Entry 6ENW (X-ray diffraction, 2.60 A resolution); this record covers chain A.

[Chain A]
Protein: Ferritin light chain
From: Equus caballus
UniProt: P02791 (FRIL_HORSE); residues 1-174 here correspond to UniProt positions 2-175 (UniProt number = residue number + 1)
Chain sequence (174 residues; numbered 1 to 174; the number before each row is that of its first residue):
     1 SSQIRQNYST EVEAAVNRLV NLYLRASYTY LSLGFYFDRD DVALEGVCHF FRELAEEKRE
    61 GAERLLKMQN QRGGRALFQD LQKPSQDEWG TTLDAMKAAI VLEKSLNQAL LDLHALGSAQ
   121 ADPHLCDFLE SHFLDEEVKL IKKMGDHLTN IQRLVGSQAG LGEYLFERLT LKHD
Unresolved in the structure: 174
Curated features (UniProtKB/Swiss-Prot):
  - region: E53 to E60 (Catalytic site for iron oxidation)
  - binding site (Fe cation): E53, E56, E57, E60, E63
  - modified residue: S1 (N-acetylserine)
Ion coordination: Cd2+ site 1 near E11 (its only coordinating residue here); Cd2+ site 2 near E45 (its only coordinating residue here); Cd2+ site 3 near C48 (its only coordinating residue here); Cd2+ site 4: E53, E56; Cd2+ site 5: E56, E60; Cd2+ site 6 near D80 (its only coordinating residue here); gold ion site 1: H114, C126; gold ion site 2 near C126 (its only coordinating residue here); Cd2+ site 7 near D127 (its only coordinating residue here); Cd2+ site 8 near E130 (its only coordinating residue here); Cd2+ site 9 near H132 (its only coordinating residue here)
Reported in the primary citation:
  - gold ion coordination: C126

[In short]
E53 and E56 coordinate Cd2+ site 4. E56 and E60 form the Cd2+ site 5. Curated annotation (UniProt) lists 5 Fe
cation-binding residues. From the paper: gold ion coordination by C126.
Chain A is Ferritin light chain (Equus caballus); the structure, X-ray structure of Auoxo4-encapsulated horse
spleen apoferritin, was determined by X-ray diffraction together with 6ENV from the same study.
